2X83 - chains A and B; structure by X-ray diffraction, 1.70 A resolution.

[Chain A]
Molecule: HIV-1 capsid
From: Human immunodeficiency virus 1
Notes: fragment: n-terminal domain, residues 401-564
Reference sequence: E9MJX7 (E9MJX7_9HIV1); residues 401-546 here correspond to UniProt positions 125-270 (UniProt number = residue number - 276)
Chain sequence (146 residues; each row starts with the number of its first residue):
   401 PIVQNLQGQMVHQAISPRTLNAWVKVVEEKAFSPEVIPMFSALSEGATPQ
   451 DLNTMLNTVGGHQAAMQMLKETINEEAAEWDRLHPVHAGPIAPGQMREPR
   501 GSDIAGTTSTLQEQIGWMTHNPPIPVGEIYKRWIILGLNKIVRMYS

[Chain B]
Molecule: TRIM5/CypA fusion protein
From: Macaca fascicularis
Reference sequence: B0ZE32 (B0ZE32_MACFA); residues 2-164 here correspond to UniProt positions 304-466 (UniProt number = residue number + 302)
Chain sequence (163 residues; numbered 2 to 164; the number before each row is that of its first residue):
     2 VNPTVFFDIAVDGEPLGRVSFELFADKVPKTAENFRALSTGEKGFGYKGS
    52 CFHRIIPGFMCQGGDFTHHNGTGGKSIYGEKFEDENFILKHTGPGILSMA
   102 NAGPNTNGSQFFICTAKTEWLDGKHVVFGKVKEGMNIVEAMKRFGSRNGK
   152 TSKKITIADCGQL
Construct notes: conflict His54 (Arg356 in B0ZE32)
Reported in the primary citation:
  - conformationally variable residues (loop rearrangement, side-chain flip): Pro58, Arg148
  - contacts within the chain: Pro58-Lys143 (backbone contact)
  - mutagenesis - K143E: increased binding to HIV-2
  - mutagenesis - K143E: unchanged binding to HIV-1
  - mutagenesis - H54R: abolished growth with HIV-1 capsid (chain A)

[Chain A / chain B interface]
Residue-residue contacts (21; chain A residue first):
  His487(A) with Asn71(B); Thr73(B)
  Ala488(A) with Gln63(B), hydrogen bond (backbone-side chain); Gly72(B), hydrogen bond (backbone-backbone); Asn102(B); Gln111(B)
  Gly489(A) with Arg55(B); Gln63(B); Ala101(B); Asn102(B), hydrogen bond (backbone-backbone)
  Pro490(A) with Arg55(B), hydrogen bond (backbone-side chain); Phe60(B), hydrophobic; Gln63(B); Phe113(B); Leu122(B), hydrophobic; His126(B)
  Ile491(A) with Phe60(B)
  Ala492(A) with Arg55(B); Ile57(B), hydrophobic; Phe60(B), hydrophobic
  Pro493(A) with Phe60(B)
Interface residues without a listed pair, chain A (8 interface residues in all): Val486
Interface residues without a listed pair, chain B (15 interface residues in all): Met61, Ala103
The authors on this interface:
  - pairs named by the authors: His54(B)-Ala488(A) (water-mediated contact), Gly72(B)-Ala488(A)

[In short]
8 residues of chain A and 15 residues of chain B are in contact; the contacts include 4 hydrogen bonds. Among
the polar pairs are Ala488(A)-Gln63(B), Pro490(A)-Arg55(B) and Ala488(A)-Gly72(B). The authors report a
water-mediated contact between His54(B) and Ala488(A); a contact between Gly72(B) and Ala488(A). The paper
reports that K143E of chain B increases binding to HIV-2; conformational variability at Pro58(B) and
Arg148(B).
Chain A is HIV-1 capsid (Human immunodeficiency virus 1) and chain B is TRIM5/CypA fusion protein (Macaca
fascicularis); the structure, Evolutionary basis of HIV restriction by the antiretroviral TRIMCyp, was
determined by X-ray diffraction together with 2X82 from the same study.
